7UZY - chains B and H of the 11 polymer chains in the assembly; structure by electron microscopy, 4.05 A resolution (low resolution: residue-level contacts below are approximate; hydrogen-bond / salt-bridge calls are withheld).

== Chain B ==
Name: CRISPR system Cms endoribonuclease Csm3
Organism: Staphylococcus epidermidis RP62A
UniProt: Q5HK91 (Q5HK91_STAEQ); residue numbers follow UniProt; this construct covers 1-214
Amino-acid sequence (214 residues; row label = number of the first residue in the row):
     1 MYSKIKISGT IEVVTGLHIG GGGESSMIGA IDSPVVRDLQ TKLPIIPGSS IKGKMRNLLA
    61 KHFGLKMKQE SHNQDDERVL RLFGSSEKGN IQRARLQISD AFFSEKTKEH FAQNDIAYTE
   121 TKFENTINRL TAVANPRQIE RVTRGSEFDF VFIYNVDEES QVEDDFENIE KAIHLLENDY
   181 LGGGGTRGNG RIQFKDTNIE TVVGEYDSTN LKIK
Disordered / not traced: 1, 24-32, 64-75

== Chain H ==
Name: CRISPR system Cms protein Csm4
Organism: Staphylococcus epidermidis RP62A
UniProt: Q5HK92 (Q5HK92_STAEQ); residue numbers follow UniProt; this construct covers 1-304
Amino-acid sequence (304 residues; row label = number of the first residue in the row):
     1 MTLATKVFKL SFKTPVHFGK KRLSDGEMTI TADTLFSALF IETLQLGKDT DWLLNDLIIS
    61 DTFPYENELY YLPKPLIKID SKEEDNHKAF KKLKYVPVHH YNQYLNGELS AEDATDLNDI
   121 FNIGYFSLQT KVSLIAQETD SSADSEPYSV GTFTFEPEAG LYFIAKGSEE TLDHLNNIMT
   181 ALQYSGLGGK RNAGYGQFEY EIINNQQLSK LLNQNGKHSI LLSTAMAKKE EIESALKEAR
   241 YILTKRSGFV QSTNYSEMLV KKSDFYSFSS GSVFKNIFNG DIFNVGHNGK HPVYRYAKPL
   301 WLEV
Disordered / not traced: 1-4, 82-85

== Interface between chain B and chain H ==
Pairs across the interface (26; chain B residue first):
  Tyr2(B) with Gln45(H)
  Lys4(B) with Ala181(H); Tyr184(H); Ser185(H)
  Gly21(B) with Thr130(H)
  Leu39(B) with Tyr125(H)
  Ser49(B) with Lys131(H); Ala193(H)
  Lys52(B) with Asn192(H)
  Arg56(B) with Ile135(H)
  Ser86(B) with Glu257(H)
  Gly89(B) with Tyr255(H)
  Ile91(B) with Ser252(H); Glu257(H)
  Arg93(B) with Gln45(H)
  Ala94(B) with Asn192(H)
  Gln97(B) with Tyr184(H); Ser185(H); Arg191(H); Asn192(H); Gln197(H)
  Ile98(B) with Gly194(H)
  Ser99(B) with Thr14(H)
  Asp100(B) with Pro15(H)
  Asn155(B) with Ser185(H)
  Val202(B) with Tyr184(H)
Interface residues without a listed pair, chain B (25 interface residues in all): Gly48, Lys61, Glu87, Asn90, Phe102, Ile153, Val203
Interface residues without a listed pair, chain H (28 interface residues in all): Lys13, Glu42, Leu46, Ser127, Thr139, Thr180, Leu182, Gly186, Ser256, Met258

== Overview ==
25 residues of chain B and 28 residues of chain H are in contact.
Here chain B is CRISPR system Cms endoribonuclease Csm3 and chain H is CRISPR system Cms protein Csm4, both
from Staphylococcus epidermidis RP62A. Entry 7UZY (Staphylococcus epidermidis RP62A CRISPR effector complex
with non-self target RNA 2) was determined by electron microscopy, deposited together with 7UZW, 7UZX, 7UZZ,
7V00, 7V01 and 7V02.
